Entry 9BW1 (electron microscopy, 3.65 A resolution); this record covers chains 5 and M of the 24 polymer chains in the assembly.

Chain 5:
Molecule: RE_polyA
Sequence (173 nucleotides; each row starts with the number of its first residue; numbers below 1 keep their minus sign (DA-14 is residue -14)):
   -14 AAAAAAAAAAAAAAATGTGACTTTACCCATAACTTTGCCGTTACTGGAAC
    36 CATAACTTTGCCGTCAACAACACTACAACCCTCATTCTTGCGTCAGCTAA
    86 TTTTGGATGAAATTGACAGTTTGGAACCATAACTTTGCCGCTAGTCCAAA
   136 TTGGAAGGATAAGCTTGCCGTGA
Disordered / not traced: -14 to -4, 31-158

Chain M:
Protein: Integrase
From: Peltigera membranacea
Reference sequence: A0A235IFR8 (A0A235IFR8_9NOSO); residues 1-898 here = UniProt positions 1-898
Chain sequence (898 residues; numbered 1 to 898; the number before each row is that of its first residue):
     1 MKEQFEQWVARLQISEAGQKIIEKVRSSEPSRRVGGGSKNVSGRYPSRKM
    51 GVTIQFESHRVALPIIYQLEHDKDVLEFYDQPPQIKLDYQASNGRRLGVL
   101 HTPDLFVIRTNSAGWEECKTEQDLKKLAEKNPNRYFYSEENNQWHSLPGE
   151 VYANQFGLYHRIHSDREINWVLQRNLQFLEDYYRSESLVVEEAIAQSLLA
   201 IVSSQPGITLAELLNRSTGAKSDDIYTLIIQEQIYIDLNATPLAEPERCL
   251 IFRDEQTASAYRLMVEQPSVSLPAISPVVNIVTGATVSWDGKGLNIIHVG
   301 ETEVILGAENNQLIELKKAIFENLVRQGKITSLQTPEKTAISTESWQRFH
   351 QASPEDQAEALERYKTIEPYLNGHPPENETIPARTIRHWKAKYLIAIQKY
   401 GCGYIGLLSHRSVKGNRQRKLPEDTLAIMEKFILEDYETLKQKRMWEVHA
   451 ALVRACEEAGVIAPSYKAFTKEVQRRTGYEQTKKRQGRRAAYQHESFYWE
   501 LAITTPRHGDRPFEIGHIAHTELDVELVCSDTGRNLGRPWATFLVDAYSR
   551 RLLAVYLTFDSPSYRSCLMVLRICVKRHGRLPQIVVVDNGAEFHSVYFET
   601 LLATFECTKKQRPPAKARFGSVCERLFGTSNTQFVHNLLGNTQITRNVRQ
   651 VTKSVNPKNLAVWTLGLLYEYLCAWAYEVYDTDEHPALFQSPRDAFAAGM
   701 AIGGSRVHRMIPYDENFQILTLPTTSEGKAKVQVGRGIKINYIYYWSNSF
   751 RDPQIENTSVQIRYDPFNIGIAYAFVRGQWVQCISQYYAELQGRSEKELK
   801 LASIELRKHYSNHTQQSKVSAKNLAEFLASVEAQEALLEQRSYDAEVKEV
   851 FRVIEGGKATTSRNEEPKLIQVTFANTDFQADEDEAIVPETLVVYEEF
Disordered / not traced: 264-341, 858-898
Construct notes: engineered mutation Ala62 (Glu in A0A235IFR8), Ala519 (Asp in A0A235IFR8)
Metal / ion sites: Mg2+ site 1 near Asp104 (its only coordinating residue here); Mg2+ site 2 near His520 (its only coordinating residue here)

Chain 5 / chain M interface:
Residue-residue contacts - 29 pairs, chain 5 then chain M:
  DC6(5) - Arg444(M)  phosphate contact
  DC6(5) - Trp446(M)  phosphate contact
  DC6(5) - Glu447(M)  phosphate contact
  DT7(5) - Arg444(M)  phosphate contact
  DT7(5) - Met445(M)  hydrogen bond to the phosphate
  DT7(5) - Trp446(M)  hydrogen bond to the phosphate
  DT7(5) - Tyr466(M)  hydrogen bond to the phosphate
  DT8(5) - Tyr466(M)  base contact
  DT8(5) - Gln474(M)  hydrogen bond to the phosphate
  DT15(5) - Asn416(M)  hydrogen bond to the base
  DA16(5) - Gly415(M)  base contact
  DA16(5) - Asn416(M)  sugar contact
  DA17(5) - Val413(M)  sugar contact
  DA17(5) - Lys414(M)  base contact
  DA17(5) - Gly415(M)  sugar contact
  DC18(5) - Ser409(M)  phosphate contact
  DC18(5) - Val413(M)  phosphate contact
  DT19(5) - Arg363(M)  hydrogen bond to the phosphate
  DT19(5) - Leu408(M)  phosphate contact
  DT19(5) - Ser409(M)  phosphate contact
  DT20(5) - Arg363(M)  salt bridge to the phosphate
  DT20(5) - Thr385(M)  sugar contact
  DT20(5) - His388(M)  base contact
  DT20(5) - Trp389(M)  hydrogen bond to the phosphate
  DT21(5) - Pro382(M)  sugar contact
  DT21(5) - Thr385(M)  sugar contact
  DG22(5) - Pro382(M)  phosphate contact
  DG22(5) - Arg384(M)  base contact
  DC23(5) - Arg384(M)  base contact
Interface residues without a listed pair, chain 5 (14 interface residues in all): DA10, DA14
Interface residues without a listed pair, chain M (24 interface residues in all): Glu359, Lys392, Gln418, Lys420, Lys467, Thr470

In short:
14 residues of chain 5 face 24 of chain M across their interface, with 7 hydrogen bonds and 1 salt bridge.
Polar pairs include DT15(5)-Asn416(M), DT7(5)-Met445(M) and DT7(5)-Trp446(M).
Chain 5 is RE_polyA and chain M is Integrase (Peltigera membranacea); the structure, TnsABCD-DNA
transpososome, was determined by electron microscopy, deposited together with 8V32.
